PDB entry 7M4J | X-ray diffraction, 2.38 A resolution | chains A and T of the 4 polymer chains in the assembly

[Chain A]
Protein: DNA polymerase lambda
Source organism: Homo sapiens
Notes: EC 2.7.7.7, 4.2.99.-
UniProtKB: Q9UGP5 (DPOLL_HUMAN); residue numbers follow UniProt; this construct covers 242-464, 470-575
Amino-acid sequence (329 residues; row label = number of the first residue in the row; note: 5 numbers in that range are skipped by the numbering (no residue carries them; nothing is unmodelled there)):
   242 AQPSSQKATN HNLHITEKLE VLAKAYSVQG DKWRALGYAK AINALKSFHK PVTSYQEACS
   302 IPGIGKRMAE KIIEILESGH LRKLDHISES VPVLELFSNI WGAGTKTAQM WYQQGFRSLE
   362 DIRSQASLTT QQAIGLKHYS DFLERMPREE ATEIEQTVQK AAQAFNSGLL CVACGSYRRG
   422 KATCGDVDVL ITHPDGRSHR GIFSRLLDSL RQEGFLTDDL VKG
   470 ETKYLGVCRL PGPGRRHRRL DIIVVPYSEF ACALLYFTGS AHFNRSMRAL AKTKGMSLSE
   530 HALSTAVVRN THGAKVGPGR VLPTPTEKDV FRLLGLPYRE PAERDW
Unresolved in the structure: 242-250, 542-545
Differences from the reference sequence: conflict Lys463 (Ser in Q9UGP5), Gly464 (Gln in Q9UGP5), Thr471 (Gln in Q9UGP5); engineered mutation Ala543 (Cys in Q9UGP5)
Bound ions: Na+ site 1: Cys300, Ile302, Ile305 (shared with 1 residue of chain D); Na+ site 2: Ser339, Ile341, Ala344 (shared with 1 residue of chain P); Mn2+ site 1: Asp382, His486; Mn2+ site 2: Asp427, Asp429 (together with phosphate ion) (shared with 1 residue of chain P); Na+ site 3: Asp427, Asp429, Asp490 (shared with 2 residues of chain P)
Reported in the primary citation:
  - conformationally variable residues (side-chain flip): Asp427

[Chain T]
Molecule: 11-nt DNA strand
Sequence (11 nucleotides; row label = number of the first residue in the row):
     1 CGGCAGTACT G

[Interface between chain A and chain T]
Contacting residue pairs (18):
  Trp274(A) - DC4(T)  stacking on the base
  Thr371(A) - DG11(T)  phosphate contact
  Gln372(A) - DT10(T)  sugar contact
  Val462(A) - DC9(T)  phosphate contact
  Val462(A) - DT10(T)  phosphate contact
  Lys463(A) - DT10(T)  hydrogen bond to the phosphate
  Gly464(A) - DC9(T)  phosphate contact
  Glu470(A) - DC9(T)  hydrogen bond to the phosphate
  Thr471(A) - DC9(T)  hydrogen bond to the phosphate
  Tyr505(A) - DA5(T)  hydrogen bond to the base
  Tyr505(A) - DG6(T)  hydrogen bond to the base
  Arg514(A) - DA5(T)  salt bridge to the phosphate
  Arg517(A) - DA5(T)  salt bridge to the phosphate
  Lys521(A) - DG3(T)  phosphate contact
  Lys521(A) - DC4(T)  salt bridge to the phosphate
  Glu529(A) - DG6(T)  base contact
  His530(A) - DT7(T)  phosphate contact
  His530(A) - DA8(T)  phosphate contact
Interface residues without a listed pair, chain A (18 interface residues in all): Leu277, Leu461, Lys472, Thr540

[Overview]
The interface between chain A and chain T involves 18 residues on one side and 9 on the other, with 5 hydrogen
bonds, 3 salt bridges and 1 aromatic stacking contact. Among the polar pairs are Tyr505(A)-DA5(T),
Tyr505(A)-DG6(T) and Lys463(A)-DT10(T). Cys300(A), Ile302(A) and Ile305(A) coordinate Na+ site 1. From the
paper: conformational variability at Asp427(A).
Here chain A is DNA polymerase lambda (Homo sapiens) and chain T is an 11-nt DNA strand. Entry 7M4J (DNA
Polymerase Lambda, dCTP:At Mn2+ Product State Ternary Complex, 960 min) was determined by X-ray diffraction,
deposited together with 7M43, 7M44, 7M45, 7M46, 7M47, 7M48 and 12 further entries.
